Entry 3JAX (electron microscopy, 23.00 A resolution (very low resolution: no residue pairs are listed; an interface is given only as per-side residue counts)); this record covers chains B and F of the 6 polymer chains in the assembly.

# Chain B
Protein: myosin 2 heavy chain
Organism: Schistosoma mansoni
Sequence (974 residues; numbered 1 to 974; the number before each row is that of its first residue):
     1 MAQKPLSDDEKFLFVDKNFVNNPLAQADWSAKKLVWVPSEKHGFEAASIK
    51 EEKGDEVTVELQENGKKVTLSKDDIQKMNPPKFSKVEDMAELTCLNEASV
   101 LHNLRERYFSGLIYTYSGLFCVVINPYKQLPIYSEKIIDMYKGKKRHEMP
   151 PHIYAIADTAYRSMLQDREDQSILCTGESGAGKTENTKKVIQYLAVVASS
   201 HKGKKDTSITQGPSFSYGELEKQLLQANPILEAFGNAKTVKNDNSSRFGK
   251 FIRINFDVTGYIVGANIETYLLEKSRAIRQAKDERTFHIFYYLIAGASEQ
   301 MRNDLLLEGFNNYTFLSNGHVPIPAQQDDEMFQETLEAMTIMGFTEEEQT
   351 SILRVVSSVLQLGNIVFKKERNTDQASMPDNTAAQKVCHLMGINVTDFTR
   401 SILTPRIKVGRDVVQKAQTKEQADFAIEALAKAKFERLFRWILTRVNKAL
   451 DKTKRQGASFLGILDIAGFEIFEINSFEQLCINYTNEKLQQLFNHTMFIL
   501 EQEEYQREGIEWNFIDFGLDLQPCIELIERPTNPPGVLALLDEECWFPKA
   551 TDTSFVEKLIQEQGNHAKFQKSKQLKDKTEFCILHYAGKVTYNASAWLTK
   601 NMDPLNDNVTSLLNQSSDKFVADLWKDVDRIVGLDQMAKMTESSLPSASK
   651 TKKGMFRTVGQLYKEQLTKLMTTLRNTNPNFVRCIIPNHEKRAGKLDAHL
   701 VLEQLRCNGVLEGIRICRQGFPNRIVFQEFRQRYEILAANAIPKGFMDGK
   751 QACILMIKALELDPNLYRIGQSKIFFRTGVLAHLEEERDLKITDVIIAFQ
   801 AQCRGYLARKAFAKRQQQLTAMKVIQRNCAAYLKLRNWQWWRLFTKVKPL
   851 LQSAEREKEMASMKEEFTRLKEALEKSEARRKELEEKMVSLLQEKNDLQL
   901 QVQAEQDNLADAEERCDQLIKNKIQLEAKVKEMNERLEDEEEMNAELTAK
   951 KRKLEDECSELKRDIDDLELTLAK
Not modelled in the structure: 1, 205-210, 452-457, 635-655

# Chain F
Protein: myosin regulatory light chain
Organism: Schistosoma mansoni
Sequence (196 residues; numbered 1 to 196; the number before each row is that of its first residue):
     1 MGDDEKKEKKKKSKKKAEEEGGDAPAAPPAPKPPSQKRRAQRSGSNVFAM
    51 FTQHQVQEFKEAFQLIDQDKDGFISKNDIRATFDSLGRLCTEQELDSMVA
   101 EAPGPINFTMFLTIFGDRIAGTDEEDVIVNAFNLFDEGDGKCKEETLKRS
   151 LTTWGEKFSQDEVDQALSEAPIDGNGLIDIKKFAQILTKGAKEEGA

# Interface between chain B and chain F
At this resolution (23 A) residue pairs are not listed: 37 residues of chain B and 58 of chain F lie at the interface.

# Summary
37 residues of chain B and 58 residues of chain F are in contact.
Chain B is myosin 2 heavy chain and chain F is myosin regulatory light chain, both from Schistosoma mansoni;
the structure, Heavy meromyosin from Schistosoma mansoni muscle thick filament by negative stain EM, was
determined by electron microscopy.
